Entry 6Q8O (X-ray diffraction, 3.60 A resolution); this record covers chains 1 and 3 of the 16 polymer chains in the assembly.

Chain 1:
Molecule: NADH-quinone oxidoreductase subunit 1
From: Thermus thermophilus (strain HB8 / ATCC 27634 / DSM 579)
Notes: EC 1.6.5.11
UniProtKB: Q56222 (NQO1_THET8); numbering as in UniProt (aligned over 1-438)
Amino-acid sequence (438 residues; row label = number of the first residue in the row):
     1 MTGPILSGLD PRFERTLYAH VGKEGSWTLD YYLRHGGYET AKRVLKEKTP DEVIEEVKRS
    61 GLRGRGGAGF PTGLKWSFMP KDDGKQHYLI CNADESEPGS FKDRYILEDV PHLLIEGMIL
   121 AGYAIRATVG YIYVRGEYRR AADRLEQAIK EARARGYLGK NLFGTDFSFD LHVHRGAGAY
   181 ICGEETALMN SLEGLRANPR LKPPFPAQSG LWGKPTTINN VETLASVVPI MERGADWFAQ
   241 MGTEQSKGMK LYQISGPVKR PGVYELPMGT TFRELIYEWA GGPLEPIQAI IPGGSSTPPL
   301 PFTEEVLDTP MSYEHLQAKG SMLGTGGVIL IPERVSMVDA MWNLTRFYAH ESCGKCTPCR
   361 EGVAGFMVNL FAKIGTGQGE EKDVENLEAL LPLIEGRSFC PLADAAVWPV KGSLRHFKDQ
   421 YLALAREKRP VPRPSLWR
Disordered / not traced: 1
Ion coordination: 4Fe-4S cluster Fe: Cys353, Cys356, Cys359, Cys400
Small-molecule neighbours:
  - FMN (flavin mononucleotide): Gly64, Arg65, Gly66, Thr72, Lys75, Asn92, Asp94, Glu95, Ser96, Glu97, Tyr180, Gly183, Glu184, Ile218, Asn219, Asn220, Thr223, Pro401, Leu402
  - 4Fe-4S cluster (SF4): Ile181, Pro199, Ser352, Cys353, Gly354, Lys355, Cys356, Cys359, Ser398, Phe399, Cys400, Leu402, Ala403

Chain 3:
Molecule: NADH-quinone oxidoreductase subunit 3
From: Thermus thermophilus (strain HB8 / ATCC 27634 / DSM 579)
Notes: EC 1.6.5.11
UniProtKB: Q56223 (NQO3_THET8); residue numbers follow UniProt; this construct covers 1-783
Amino-acid sequence (783 residues; row label = number of the first residue in the row):
     1 MVRVKVNDRI VEVPPGTSVM DAVFHAGYDV PLFCSEKHLS PIGACRMCLV RIGLPKKGPD
    61 GKPLLNEKGE PEIQWQPKLA ASCVTAVADG MVVDTLSDVV REAQAGMVEF TLLNHPLDCP
   121 TCDKGGACEL QDRTVEYGLY EKYYQKGPLE LPVYTRFEFT RRHVDKHHPL SPFVILDRER
   181 CIHCKRCVRY FEEVPGDEVL DFIERGVHTF IGTMDFGLPS GFSGNITDIC PVGALLDLTA
   241 RFRARNWEME ETPTTCALCP VGCGITADTR SGELLRIRAR EVPEVNEIWI CDAGRFGHEW
   301 ADQNRLKTPL VRKEGRLVEA TWEEAFLALK EGLKEARGEE VGLYLAHDAT LEEGLLASEL
   361 AKALKTPHLD FQGRTAAPAS LFPPASLEDL LQADFALVLG DPTEEAPILH LRLSEFVRDL
   421 KPPHRYNHGT PFADLQIKER MPRRTDKMAL FAPYRAPLMK WAAIHEVHRP GEEREILLAL
   481 LGDKEGSEMV AKAKEAWEKA KNPVLILGAG VLQDTVAAER ARLLAERKGA KVLAMTPAAN
   541 ARGLEAMGVL PGAKGASWDE PGALYAYYGF VPPEEALKGK RFVVMHLSHL HPLAERYAHV
   601 VLPAPTFYEK RGHLVNLEGR VLPLSPAPIE NGEAEGALQV LALLAEALGV RPPFRLHLEA
   661 QKALKARKVP EAMGRLSFRL KELRPKERKG AFYLRPTMWK AHQAVGKAQE AARAELWAHP
   721 ETARAEALPE GAQVAVETPF GRVEARVVHR EDVPKGHLYL SALGPAAGLR VEGRVLVPAG
   781 GEA
Disordered / not traced: 56-72, 144-147, 778-783
Ion coordination: 2Fe-2S cluster Fe: Cys34, Cys45, Cys48, Cys83; 4Fe-4S cluster Fe site 1: Cys119, Cys122, Cys128; 4Fe-4S cluster Fe site 2: Cys181, Cys184, Cys187, Cys230; 4Fe-4S cluster Fe site 3: Cys256, Cys259, Cys263, Cys291
Small-molecule neighbours:
  - 2Fe-2S cluster (FES): Pro31, Phe33, Cys34, Ser35, Gly43, Ala44, Cys45, Arg46, Met47, Cys48, Cys83
  - 4Fe-4S cluster (SF4), molecule 1: His115, Asp118, Cys119, Cys122, Gly125, Cys128, Leu130, Gln131, Arg180, Val232, Gly233
  - 4Fe-4S cluster (SF4), molecule 2: Cys181, Ile182, His183, Cys184, Lys185, Arg186, Cys187, Ile211, Cys230, Pro231, Val232, Ala234, Leu235
  - 4Fe-4S cluster (SF4), molecule 3: Cys256, Leu258, Cys259, Val261, Gly262, Cys263, Ile290, Cys291, Gly294, Pro407, Ile408
Curated features (UniProtKB/Swiss-Prot):
  - binding site ([2Fe-2S] cluster): Cys34, Cys45, Cys48, Cys83
  - binding site ([4Fe-4S] cluster): His115, Cys119, Cys122, Cys128, Cys181, Cys184, Cys187, Cys230, Cys256, Cys259, Cys263, Cys291
  - mutagenesis: Cys256 (C256A: Decreases amount and stability of iron-sulfur center 4), Cys259 (C259A: Decreases amount and stability of iron-sulfur center 4), Cys263 (C263A: Decreases amount and stability of iron-sulfur center 4), Cys291 (C291A: Decreases amount and stability of iron-sulfur center 4)

Chain 1 / chain 3 interface:
Pairs across the interface (44):
  Gly178(1) - Arg205(3)
  Ala179(1) - Arg205(3)
  Leu195(1) - Arg440(3)
  Arg196(1) - Glu204(3)  hydrogen bond (side chain-backbone)
  Arg196(1) - Arg205(3)
  Pro204(1) - Lys438(3)
  His350(1) - Arg205(3)  hydrogen bond (backbone-side chain)
  Glu351(1) - Arg205(3)  salt bridge
  Ser352(1) - Arg205(3)
  Ser352(1) - Gly206(3)  hydrogen bond (backbone-backbone)
  Lys355(1) - Ala44(3)
  Cys356(1) - Ala44(3)
  Cys356(1) - Arg46(3)
  Thr357(1) - Ala44(3)  hydrogen bond (backbone-backbone)
  Thr357(1) - Cys45(3)
  Thr357(1) - Thr111(3)
  Pro358(1) - Arg46(3)
  Pro358(1) - Met107(3)  hydrophobic
  Arg360(1) - Ile182(3)  hydrogen bond (side chain-backbone)
  Arg360(1) - His183(3)
  Arg360(1) - Val207(3)
  Glu361(1) - Phe110(3)
  Glu361(1) - Leu113(3)
  Glu361(1) - Asn114(3)  hydrogen bond
  Glu361(1) - Arg162(3)  salt bridge
  Ala364(1) - Val207(3)  hydrophobic
  Gly365(1) - Phe157(3)
  Phe366(1) - Phe157(3)  hydrophobic
  Asn369(1) - Phe159(3)
  Leu370(1) - Phe159(3)  hydrophobic
  Lys373(1) - Glu158(3)  salt bridge
  Lys373(1) - Phe159(3)
  Asn386(1) - Arg156(3)  hydrogen bond
  Leu390(1) - Phe110(3)  hydrophobic
  Leu393(1) - Glu102(3)
  Leu393(1) - Gly106(3)
  Leu393(1) - Met107(3)
  Leu393(1) - Phe110(3)  hydrophobic
  Gly396(1) - Lys78(3)
  Arg397(1) - Leu49(3)
  Arg397(1) - Leu79(3)
  Arg397(1) - Ala103(3)
  Phe399(1) - Gly43(3)
  Phe399(1) - Arg46(3)
Also at the interface, not in a pair above, chain 1 (34 interface residues in all): Asn198, Leu201, Ala349, Cys353, Gly362, Ala389, Ile394, Ser398
Also at the interface, not in a pair above, chain 3 (34 interface residues in all): Val84, Glu109, Lys185, Asp201, Phe202, Ile203

In short:
Chain 1 and chain 3 each contribute 34 residues to their interface; the contacts include 7 hydrogen bonds and
3 salt bridges. Among the polar pairs are Glu351(1)-Arg205(3), Glu361(1)-Arg162(3) and Lys373(1)-Glu158(3).
Bound to chain 1: 4Fe-4S cluster and flavin mononucleotide.
Here chain 1 is NADH-quinone oxidoreductase subunit 1 and chain 3 is NADH-quinone oxidoreductase subunit 3,
both from Thermus thermophilus (strain HB8 / ATCC 27634 / DSM 579). Entry 6Q8O (Respiratory complex I from
Thermus thermophilus with bound Piericidin A) was determined by X-ray diffraction, deposited together with
6I0D, 6I1P, 6Q8W, 6Q8X, 6Y11, 6ZIY and 3 further entries.
